PDB entry 3M5G | X-ray diffraction, 2.60 A resolution | chains C and F of the 6 polymer chains in the assembly

== Chain C ==
Molecule: Hemagglutinin
Source organism: Influenza A virus
Notes: fragment: Hemagglutinin HA1
UniProt: B7NY59 (B7NY59_9INFA); the construct lacks a stretch of the UniProt sequence and is renumbered around it, so the offset changes along the chain: 10-142 = UniProt 14-146; 144-158 = UniProt 147-161; 159-220 = UniProt 164-225; 229-261 = UniProt 226-258; 2 more segments
Amino-acid sequence (317 residues; each row starts with the number of its first residue; note: 10 numbers in that range are skipped by the numbering (no residue carries them; nothing is unmodelled there); a row labelled like 158A-158B holds insertion residues (158A, then the next letters in order)):
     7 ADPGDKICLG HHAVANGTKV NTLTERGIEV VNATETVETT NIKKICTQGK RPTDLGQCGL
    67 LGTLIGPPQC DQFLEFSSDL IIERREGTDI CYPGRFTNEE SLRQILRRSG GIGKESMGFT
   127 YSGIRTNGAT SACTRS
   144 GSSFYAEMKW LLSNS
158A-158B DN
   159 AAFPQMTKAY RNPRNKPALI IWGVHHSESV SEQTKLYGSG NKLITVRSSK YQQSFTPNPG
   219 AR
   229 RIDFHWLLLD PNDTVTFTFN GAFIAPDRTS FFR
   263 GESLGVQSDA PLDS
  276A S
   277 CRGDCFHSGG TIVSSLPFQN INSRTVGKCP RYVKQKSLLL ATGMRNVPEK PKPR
Unresolved in the structure: 7-10, 326-330
Differences from the reference sequence: expression tag (7-9)
Disulfide bonds: Cys52-Cys277, Cys64-Cys76, Cys97-Cys139, Cys281-Cys305
Glycans and other covalent adducts: N-acetylglucosamine (NAG) linked to Asn38
Reported in the primary citation:
  - post-translational modification sites: Asn38

== Chain F ==
Molecule: Hemagglutinin
Source organism: Influenza A virus
Notes: fragment: Hemagglutinin HA2
UniProt: B7NYS1 (B7NYS1_9INFA); residues 1-178 here correspond to UniProt positions 332-509 (UniProt number = residue number + 331)
Amino-acid sequence (182 residues; row label = number of the first residue in the row):
     1 GLFGAIAGFI ENGWEGLING WYGFRHQNAQ GEGTAADYKS TQSAIDQITG KLNRLIGKTN
    61 QQFELIDNEF NEIEQQIGNV INWTRDAMTE IWSYNAELLV AMENQHTIDL ADSEMSKLYE
   121 RVKKQLRENA EEDGTGCFEI FHKCDDQCME SIRNNTYDHT QYRTESLQNR IQIDSGRLVP
   181 RG
Unresolved in the structure: 173-182
Differences from the reference sequence: expression tag (179-182)
Disulfide bonds: Cys144-Cys148
Glycans and other covalent adducts: N-acetylglucosamine (NAG) linked to Asn82
Reported in the primary citation:
  - post-translational modification sites: Asn82

== Chain C / chain F interface ==
Contacting residue pairs (11; chain C residue first):
  Asn104(C) - Glu74(F)
  Glu106(C) - Gln76(F)
  Ser107(C) - Gln75(F)  hydrogen bond (side chain-backbone)
  Ser107(C) - Gln76(F)  hydrogen bond (side chain-backbone)
  Gln110(C) - Gln75(F)
  Gln110(C) - Gln76(F)
  Gln110(C) - Asn79(F)  hydrogen bond
  Ile111(C) - Gln75(F)
  Arg114(C) - Asn79(F)  hydrogen bond
  Trp234(C) - Gln75(F)
  Arg307(C) - Glu90(F)  salt bridge
Also at the interface, not in a pair above, chain C (9 interface residues in all): Leu236

== Overview ==
9 residues of chain C and 5 residues of chain F are in contact; the contacts include 4 hydrogen bonds and 1
salt bridge. Polar contacts include Arg307(C)-Glu90(F), Ser107(C)-Gln75(F) and Ser107(C)-Gln76(F).
N-acetylglucosamine is covalently linked to Asn38(C). Covalently linked N-acetylglucosamine: at Asn82(F). From
the paper: modification sites Asn38(C) and Asn82(F).
Here chain C is Hemagglutinin and chain F is Hemagglutinin, both from Influenza A virus. Entry 3M5G (Crystal
structure of a H7 influenza virus hemagglutinin) was determined by X-ray diffraction together with 3M5H, 3M5I
and 3M5J from the same study.
